8R15 - chain A; structure by X-ray diffraction, 2.40 A resolution.

== Chain A ==
Protein: TNT domain-containing protein
Organism: Fusarium oxysporum f. sp. cubense race 1
UniProtKB: N4U1S7 (N4U1S7_FUSC1); residues 1-224 here = UniProt positions 1-224
Sequence (229 residues; each row starts with the number of its first residue):
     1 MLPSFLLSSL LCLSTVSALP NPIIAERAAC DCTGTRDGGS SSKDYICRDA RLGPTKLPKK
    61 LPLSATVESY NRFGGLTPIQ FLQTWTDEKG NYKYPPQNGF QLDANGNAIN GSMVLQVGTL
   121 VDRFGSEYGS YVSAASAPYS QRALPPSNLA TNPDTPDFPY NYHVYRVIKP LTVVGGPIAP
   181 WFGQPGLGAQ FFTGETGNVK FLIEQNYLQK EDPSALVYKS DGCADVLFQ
Not modelled in the structure: 1-28, 229
Differences from the reference sequence: expression tag (225-229)
Disulfide bonds: C30-C223, C32-C47
Covalently attached groups: N-acetylglucosamine (NAG) linked to N110
From the paper describing this entry:
  - post-translational modification sites: N110
  - binding site for N-acetylglucosamine: N110
  - conformationally variable residues: Y128, S130, Y131

== In short ==
Covalently linked N-acetylglucosamine: at N110. From the paper: a binding site for N-acetylglucosamine at
N110; a modification site at N110.
Chain A is TNT domain-containing protein (Fusarium oxysporum f. sp. cubense race 1); the structure, Crystal
structure of Fusarium oxysporum NADase I, was determined by X-ray diffraction.
